PDB entry 6RUV | X-ray diffraction, 6.15 A resolution (low resolution: residue-level contacts below are approximate; hydrogen-bond / salt-bridge calls are withheld) | chains H and N of the 14 polymer chains in the assembly

# Chain H
Name: Complement C3
Organism: Homo sapiens
UniProt: P01024 (CO3_HUMAN); residues 727-1641 here correspond to UniProt positions 749-1663 (UniProt number = residue number + 22)
Amino-acid sequence (915 residues; row label = number of the first residue in the row):
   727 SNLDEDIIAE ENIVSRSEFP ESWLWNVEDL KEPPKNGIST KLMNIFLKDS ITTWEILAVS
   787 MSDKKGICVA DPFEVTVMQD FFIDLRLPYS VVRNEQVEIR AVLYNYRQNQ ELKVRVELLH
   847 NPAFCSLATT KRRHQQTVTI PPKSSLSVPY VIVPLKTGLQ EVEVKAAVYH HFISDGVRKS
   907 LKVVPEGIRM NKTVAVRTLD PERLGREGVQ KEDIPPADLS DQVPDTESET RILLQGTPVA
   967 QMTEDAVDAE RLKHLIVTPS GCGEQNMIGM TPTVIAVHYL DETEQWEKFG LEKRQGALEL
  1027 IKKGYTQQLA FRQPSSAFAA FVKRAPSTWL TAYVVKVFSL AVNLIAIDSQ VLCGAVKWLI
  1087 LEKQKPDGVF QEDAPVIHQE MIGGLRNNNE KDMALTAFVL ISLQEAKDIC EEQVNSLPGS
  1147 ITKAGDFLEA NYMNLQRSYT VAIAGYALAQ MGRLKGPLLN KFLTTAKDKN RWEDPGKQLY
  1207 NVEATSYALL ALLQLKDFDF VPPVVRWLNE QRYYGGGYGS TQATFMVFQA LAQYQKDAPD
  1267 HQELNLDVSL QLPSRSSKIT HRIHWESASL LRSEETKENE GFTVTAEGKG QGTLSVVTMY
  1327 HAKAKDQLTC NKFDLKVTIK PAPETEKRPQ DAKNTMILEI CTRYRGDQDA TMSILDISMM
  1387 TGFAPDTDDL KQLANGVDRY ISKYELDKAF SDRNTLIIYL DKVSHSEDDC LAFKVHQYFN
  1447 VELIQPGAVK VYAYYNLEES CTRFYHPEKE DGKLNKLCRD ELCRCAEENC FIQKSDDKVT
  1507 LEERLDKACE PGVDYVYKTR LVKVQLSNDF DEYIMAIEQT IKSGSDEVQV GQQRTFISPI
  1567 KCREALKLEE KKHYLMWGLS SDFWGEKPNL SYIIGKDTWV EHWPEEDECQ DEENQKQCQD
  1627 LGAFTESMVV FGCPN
Unresolved in the structure: 727-728
UniProt features mapped onto this chain:
  - region: Glu-1612 to Phe-1637 (Interaction with CFP/properdin)
  - site: Arg-932, Glu-933 (Cleavage), Arg-1281, Ser-1282 (Cleavage), Arg-1298, Ser-1299 (Cleavage), Asn-1641 (Coordinates Mg(2+) for interaction with Complement factor B Bb fragment (CFB))
  - modified residue (Phosphoserine): Ser-946, Ser-1299, Ser-1551
  - glycosylation (N-linked (GlcNAc...) asparagine): Asn-917, Asn-1595
  - cross-link: Cys-988 to Gln-991 (Isoglutamyl cysteine thioester (Cys-Gln))
Disulfides: Cys-851/Cys-1491, Cys-1079/Cys-1136, Cys-1336/Cys-1467, Cys-1367/Cys-1436, Cys-1484/Cys-1489, Cys-1496/Cys-1568, Cys-1515/Cys-1639, Cys-1615/Cys-1624
Glycans and other covalent adducts: N-acetylglucosamine (NAG) linked to Asn-917
Bound ions: Mg2+: Asn-1641 (shared with 3 residues of chain J)

# Chain N
Name: Inhibitor
Organism: Staphylococcus aureus
UniProt: A0A0H2DUF0 (A0A0H2DUF0_STAAU); residues 0-85 here correspond to UniProt positions 31-116 (UniProt number = residue number + 31)
Amino-acid sequence (86 residues; each row starts with the number of its first residue; numbering starts at 0):
     0 GSTSLPTSNE YQNEKLANEL KSLLDELNVN ELATGSLNTY YKRTIKISGQ KAMYALKSKD
    60 FKKMSEAKYQ LQKIYNEIDE ALKSKY
Unresolved in the structure: 0-1
Construct notes: conflict Gly-0 (Ala31 in A0A0H2DUF0)

# Chain H / chain N interface
Residue-residue contacts (29):
  Asn-835(H) with Ser-64(N); Glu-65(N); Tyr-68(N)
  Gln-836(H) with Lys-61(N); Ser-64(N); Glu-65(N)
  Glu-837(H) with Phe-60(N); Ser-64(N); Lys-67(N); Tyr-68(N)
  Leu-838(H) with Phe-60(N)
  Lys-839(H) with Asn-8(N); Phe-60(N)
  Thr-863(H) with Ser-7(N)
  Pro-868(H) with Tyr-68(N)
  His-896(H) with Phe-60(N)
  His-897(H) with Lys-61(N)
  Asn-1360(H) with Leu-4(N)
  Ser-1417(H) with Tyr-10(N); Gln-11(N)
  Gln-1443(H) with Leu-4(N)
  Tyr-1444(H) with Pro-5(N); Tyr-10(N); Gln-11(N)
  Phe-1445(H) with Pro-5(N); Thr-6(N); Ser-7(N)
  Asn-1446(H) with Ser-3(N); Leu-4(N)
Also at the interface, not in a pair above, chain H (16 interface residues in all): Thr-865
Also at the interface, not in a pair above, chain N (15 interface residues in all): Leu-15

# Summary
The interface between chain H and chain N involves 16 residues on one side and 15 on the other.
N-acetylglucosamine is covalently linked to Asn-917(H).
Chain H is Complement C3 (Homo sapiens) and chain N is Inhibitor (Staphylococcus aureus); the structure,
Structure of the SCIN stabilized C3bBb convertase bound to Properdin and a the non-inhibitory nanobody hFPNb1,
was determined by X-ray diffraction, deposited together with 6RU5, 6RUR, 6RV6 and 6SEJ.
